Entry 3U56 (X-ray diffraction, 2.10 A resolution); this record covers chains A and B.

[Chain A]
Name: 50S ribosomal protein L1
From: Thermus thermophilus
UniProt: P27150 (RL1_THETH); residues 0-228 here correspond to UniProt positions 1-229 (UniProt number = residue number + 1)
Sequence (229 residues; numbered 0 to 228; the number before each row is that of its first residue; numbering starts at 0):
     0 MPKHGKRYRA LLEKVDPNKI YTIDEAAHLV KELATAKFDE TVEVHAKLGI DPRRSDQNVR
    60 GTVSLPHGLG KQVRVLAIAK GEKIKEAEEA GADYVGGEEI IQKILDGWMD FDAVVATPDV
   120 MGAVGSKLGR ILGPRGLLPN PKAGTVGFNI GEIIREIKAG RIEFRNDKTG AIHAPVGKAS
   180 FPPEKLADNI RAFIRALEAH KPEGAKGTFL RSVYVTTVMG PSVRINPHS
Unresolved in the structure: 0
Construct notes: engineered mutation Val217 (Thr218 in P27150)

[Chain B]
Molecule: 80-nt RNA strand
From: Thermus thermophilus
Sequence (80 nucleotides; row label = number of the first residue in the row):
  2105 GGGAUGCGUA GGAUAGGUGG GAGCCUGUGA ACCCCCGCCU CCGGGUGGGG GGGAGGCGCC
  2165 GGUGAAAUAC CACCCUUCCC

[How chain A and chain B interact]
Contacting residue pairs - 67 pairs, chain A then chain B:
  Lys2(A) - A2108(B)  salt bridge to the phosphate
  Lys2(A) - C2175(B)  phosphate contact
  His3(A) - C2175(B)  salt bridge to the phosphate
  Gly4(A) - C2129(B)  phosphate contact
  Gly4(A) - U2130(B)  phosphate contact
  Lys5(A) - U2130(B)  hydrogen bond to the phosphate
  Lys5(A) - G2131(B)  salt bridge to the phosphate
  Arg6(A) - C2129(B)  salt bridge to the phosphate
  Tyr7(A) - C2175(B)  phosphate contact
  Tyr7(A) - A2176(B)  hydrogen bond to the phosphate
  Arg8(A) - U2132(B)  base contact
  Ala35(A) - C2128(B)  phosphate contact
  Lys36(A) - G2127(B)  sugar contact
  Lys36(A) - C2128(B)  hydrogen bond to the phosphate
  Phe37(A) - A2126(B)  sugar contact
  Phe37(A) - G2127(B)  sugar contact
  Thr40(A) - G2124(B)  phosphate contact
  Thr40(A) - G2125(B)  hydrogen bond to the phosphate
  Glu42(A) - G2123(B)  hydrogen bond to the base
  Glu42(A) - G2124(B)  hydrogen bond to the sugar
  His44(A) - G2123(B)  base contact
  His44(A) - A2176(B)  hydrogen bond to the sugar
  His44(A) - C2177(B)  sugar contact
  Ala45(A) - C2177(B)  sugar contact
  Lys46(A) - C2177(B)  sugar contact
  Lys46(A) - C2178(B)  hydrogen bond to the sugar
  Lys46(A) - C2179(B)  sugar contact
  Lys70(A) - G2125(B)  salt bridge to the phosphate
  Lys70(A) - A2126(B)  salt bridge to the phosphate
  Pro133(A) - A2169(B)  sugar contact
  Arg134(A) - G2168(B)  hydrogen bond to the base
  Arg134(A) - A2170(B)  salt bridge to the phosphate
  Arg134(A) - A2171(B)  salt bridge to the phosphate
  Asp166(A) - G2121(B)  hydrogen bond to the base
  Asp166(A) - U2122(B)  sugar contact
  Lys167(A) - G2121(B)  sugar contact
  Thr168(A) - G2120(B)  base contact
  Thr168(A) - G2121(B)  base contact
  Thr168(A) - C2178(B)  hydrogen bond to the sugar
  Thr168(A) - C2179(B)  sugar contact
  Ala170(A) - G2121(B)  base contact
  Ala170(A) - C2177(B)  base contact
  Ala170(A) - C2178(B)  sugar contact
  His172(A) - G2121(B)  base contact
  His172(A) - U2122(B)  hydrogen bond to the base
  His172(A) - G2123(B)  hydrogen bond to the sugar
  His172(A) - C2177(B)  hydrogen bond to the base
  Ala173(A) - G2123(B)  sugar contact
  Pro174(A) - G2124(B)  sugar contact
  Ser211(A) - C2177(B)  phosphate contact
  Ser211(A) - C2178(B)  hydrogen bond to the phosphate
  Tyr213(A) - C2177(B)  phosphate contact
  Tyr213(A) - C2178(B)  phosphate contact
  Thr215(A) - A2176(B)  sugar contact
  Thr216(A) - C2175(B)  sugar contact
  Val217(A) - G2124(B)  hydrogen bond to the base
  Val217(A) - G2125(B)  sugar contact
  Val217(A) - C2175(B)  hydrogen bond to the sugar
  Met218(A) - G2127(B)  sugar contact
  Met218(A) - A2173(B)  base contact
  Met218(A) - C2174(B)  hydrogen bond to the sugar
  Met218(A) - C2175(B)  sugar contact
  Gly219(A) - C2175(B)  hydrogen bond to the sugar
  Gly219(A) - A2176(B)  sugar contact
  Pro220(A) - A2176(B)  phosphate contact
  Ser221(A) - A2176(B)  hydrogen bond to the phosphate
  Ser221(A) - C2177(B)  hydrogen bond to the phosphate
Other interface residues (no listed pair), chain A (37 interface residues in all): Pro1, Arg129, Arg164
Other interface residues (no listed pair), chain B (26 interface residues in all): G2152

[Summary]
Chain A and chain B form an interface of 37 and 26 residues respectively; the contacts include 21 hydrogen
bonds and 8 salt bridges. Polar contacts include Glu42(A)-G2123(B), Arg134(A)-G2168(B) and Asp166(A)-G2121(B).
Chain A is 50S ribosomal protein L1 and chain B is an 80-nt RNA strand, both from Thermus thermophilus; the
structure, Crystal structure of mutant ribosomal protein T217V TthL1 in complex with 80nt 23S RNA from Thermus
..., was determined by X-ray diffraction.
